4D0D - chains A and C of the 3 polymer chains in the assembly; structure by X-ray diffraction, 3.13 A resolution.

[Chain A]
Molecule: Major histocompatibility complex class I glycoprotein haplotype B2
From: Gallus gallus
Notes: fragment: extracellular domains, residues 22-293
UniProt: O46789 (O46789_CHICK); residues 1-272 here correspond to UniProt positions 22-293 (UniProt number = residue number + 21)
Sequence (310 residues; each row starts with the number of its first residue):
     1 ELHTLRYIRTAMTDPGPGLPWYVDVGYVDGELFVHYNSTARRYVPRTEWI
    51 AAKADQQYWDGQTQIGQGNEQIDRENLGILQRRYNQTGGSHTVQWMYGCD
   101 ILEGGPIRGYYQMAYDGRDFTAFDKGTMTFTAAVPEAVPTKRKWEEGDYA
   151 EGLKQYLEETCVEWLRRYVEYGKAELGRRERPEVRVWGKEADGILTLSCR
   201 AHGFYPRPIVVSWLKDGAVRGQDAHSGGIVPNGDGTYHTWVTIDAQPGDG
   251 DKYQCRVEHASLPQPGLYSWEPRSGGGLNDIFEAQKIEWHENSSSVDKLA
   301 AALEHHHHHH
Disordered / not traced: 276-310
Cystine bridges: C99-C161, C199-C255
Sequence notes: expression tag (273-310)
From the paper describing this entry:
  - contacts within the chain: D24-Y43
  - specificity-determining residues: Y43, M113

[Chain C]
Molecule: Slp-76 adaptor protein
UniProt: Q9DG07 (Q9DG07_CHICK); residues 1-8 here correspond to UniProt positions 159-166 (UniProt number = residue number + 158)
Sequence (8 residues; each row starts with the number of its first residue):
     1 VIFPAKSL

[Chain A / chain C interface]
Contacting residue pairs - 44 pairs, chain A then chain C:
  Y7(A) with V1(C), hydrogen bond (side chain-backbone); I2(C), hydrophobic
  R9(A) with F3(C), hydrogen bond (side chain-backbone); A5(C)
  D24(A) with I2(C)
  Y43(A) with I2(C)
  Y58(A) with V1(C), hydrophobic
  Q62(A) with V1(C); I2(C), hydrogen bond (side chain-backbone)
  I65(A) with I2(C), hydrophobic; P4(C), hydrophobic
  G66(A) with I2(C)
  N69(A) with F3(C), hydrogen bond (side chain-backbone); P4(C); A5(C), hydrogen bond (side chain-backbone)
  I72(A) with A5(C); K6(C); S7(C)
  D73(A) with A5(C)
  N76(A) with K6(C); S7(C); L8(C), hydrogen bond (side chain-backbone)
  I79(A) with S7(C); L8(C)
  L80(A) with L8(C), hydrophobic
  R83(A) with L8(C), hydrogen bond (side chain-backbone)
  Y97(A) with I2(C); F3(C), hydrogen bond (side chain-backbone)
  M113(A) with L8(C), hydrophobic
  T140(A) with L8(C), hydrogen bond (side chain-backbone)
  K143(A) with K6(C); L8(C), hydrogen bond (side chain-backbone)
  W144(A) with K6(C); S7(C), hydrogen bond (side chain-backbone); L8(C), hydrophobic
  Y149(A) with F3(C); P4(C); K6(C)
  G152(A) with F3(C)
  L153(A) with F3(C), hydrophobic
  Y156(A) with V1(C), hydrogen bond (side chain-backbone); F3(C), hydrophobic
  W164(A) with V1(C)
  Y168(A) with V1(C), hydrogen bond (side chain-backbone)
Other interface residues (no listed pair), chain A (27 interface residues in all): P139
The authors on this interface:
  - interface residues, chain A: R9(A)

[Summary]
27 residues of chain A and 8 residues of chain C are in contact; the contacts include 13 hydrogen bonds. Polar
contacts include Y7(A)-V1(C), R9(A)-F3(C) and Q62(A)-I2(C). The paper reports the interface residue R9(A);
specificity determinants Y43(A) and M113(A).
Chain A is Major histocompatibility complex class I glycoprotein haplotype B2 (Gallus gallus) and chain C is
Slp-76 adaptor protein; the structure, Complex of a B2 chicken MHC class I molecule and a 8MER chicken
peptide, was determined by X-ray diffraction, deposited together with 2YEZ, 4CVX, 4CVZ, 4CW1, 4D0B and 4D0C.
